PDB entry 5OF3 | X-ray diffraction, 2.91 A resolution | chains A and B of the 6 polymer chains in the assembly

# Chain A
Molecule: DNA primase small subunit PriS
Organism: Sulfolobus solfataricus (strain ATCC 35092 / DSM 1617 / JCM 11322 / P2)
Notes: EC 2.7.7.-
Reference sequence: Q97Z83 (PRIS_SULSO); numbering as in UniProt (aligned over 1-330)
Sequence (330 residues; numbered 1 to 330; the number before each row is that of its first residue):
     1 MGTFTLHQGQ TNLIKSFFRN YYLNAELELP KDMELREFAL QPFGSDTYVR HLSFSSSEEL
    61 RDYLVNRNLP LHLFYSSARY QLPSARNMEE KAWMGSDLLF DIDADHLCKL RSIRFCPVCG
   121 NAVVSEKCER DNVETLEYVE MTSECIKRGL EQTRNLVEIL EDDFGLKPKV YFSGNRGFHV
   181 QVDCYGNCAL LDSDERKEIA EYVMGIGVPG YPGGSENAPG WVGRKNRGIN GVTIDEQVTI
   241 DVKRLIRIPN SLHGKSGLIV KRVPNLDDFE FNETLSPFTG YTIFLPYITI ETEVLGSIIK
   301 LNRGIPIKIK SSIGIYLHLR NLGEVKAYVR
Disordered / not traced: 1-10, 330
Ion coordination: Mn2+: Asp-101, Asp-103 (together with AMP-CPP); Zn2+: Cys-116, Cys-119, Cys-128, Asp-131
Small-molecule neighbours:
  - AMP-CPP (APC; diphosphomethylphosphonic acid adenosyl ester), molecule 1: Tyr-48, Phe-74, Asp-101, Asp-103, Ser-173, Asn-175, Arg-176, Gly-177, His-179, Val-238, Arg-244, Leu-245, Ile-246, Arg-247, His-253
  - AMP-CPP (APC), molecule 2: Leu-82, Glu-89, Glu-90, Ala-92
Curated features (UniProtKB/Swiss-Prot):
  - active site: Asp-101, Asp-103, Asp-235
  - binding site (Zn(2+)): Cys-116, Cys-119, Cys-128, Asp-131
What the authors report for this chain:
  - binding site for AMP-CPP: Leu-245, Arg-247

# Chain B
Molecule: DNA primase large subunit PriL
Organism: Sulfolobus solfataricus (strain ATCC 35092 / DSM 1617 / JCM 11322 / P2)
Reference sequence: Q9UWW1 (PRIL_SULSO); numbering as in UniProt (aligned over 1-307)
Sequence (307 residues; each row starts with the number of its first residue):
     1 MALDVKKYPF IKSLDDELKK YGGGITLTDL LLNSTTLIDQ AKDRIQKTKS GDELPHYVSY
    61 NEPVLVFYTT LLSLAILNDV KLIRRYAYAE AKQFRSLLHT ENEENLLEIS KLLDLKINRC
   121 DPIKFYLEKK RRIIQKEFCV HFIDYLKYTK DLKEDWKLSG QILHKGYVYL DKNQLIGLIA
   181 ESIKSKIVEM IRPLNLKEIP EKLKSLIERR GIIPPCIENI LAKEKLNEEE IRTLITFYID
   241 IGKGLSGIVS IMKKYNVSNV EDLYRKYRGD KGTRYIVYSC AKMKQLGLCV SSCNVKNPLQ
   301 LYFLSNE
Disordered / not traced: 1-2, 268-292, 307
Cystine bridges: Cys-120/Cys-139
What the authors report for this chain:
  - mutagenesis - R232A: unchanged catalytic activity

# Interface between chain A and chain B
Pairs across the interface - 38 pairs, chain A then chain B:
  Asp-162(A) / His-164(B)
  Asp-162(A) / Lys-165(B)  hydrogen bond (backbone-backbone)
  Asp-163(A) / Leu-163(B)
  Asp-163(A) / His-164(B)
  Asp-163(A) / Lys-165(B)  hydrogen bond (backbone-backbone)
  Asp-163(A) / Gly-166(B)  hydrogen bond (backbone-backbone)
  Phe-164(A) / Phe-142(B)  hydrophobic
  Phe-164(A) / Leu-163(B)  hydrophobic
  Phe-164(A) / Lys-165(B)
  Phe-164(A) / Gly-166(B)
  Gly-165(A) / Lys-165(B)
  Gly-165(A) / Gly-166(B)
  Cys-188(A) / Ile-143(B)  hydrophobic
  Asp-192(A) / Lys-150(B)  salt bridge
  Glu-195(A) / Leu-146(B)
  Glu-195(A) / Lys-147(B)
  Glu-195(A) / Lys-150(B)
  Glu-198(A) / Leu-146(B)
  Glu-198(A) / Lys-157(B)  salt bridge
  Glu-198(A) / Leu-158(B)
  Ile-199(A) / Phe-142(B)  hydrophobic
  Glu-201(A) / Lys-157(B)  salt bridge
  Tyr-202(A) / Leu-158(B)
  Tyr-202(A) / Ser-159(B)
  Tyr-202(A) / Leu-163(B)
  Gly-207(A) / Ser-159(B)
  Val-208(A) / Ser-159(B)
  Pro-209(A) / Ser-159(B)
  Tyr-211(A) / Leu-127(B)  hydrophobic
  Tyr-211(A) / Gln-161(B)
  Gly-213(A) / Leu-127(B)
  Gly-213(A) / Glu-128(B)  hydrogen bond (backbone-backbone)
  Gly-213(A) / Lys-129(B)  hydrogen bond (backbone-backbone)
  Gly-214(A) / Tyr-126(B)
  Pro-219(A) / Ile-123(B)  hydrophobic
  Gly-220(A) / Leu-163(B)
  Val-222(A) / Phe-125(B)  hydrophobic
  Val-222(A) / Leu-127(B)  hydrophobic
Also at the interface, not in a pair above, chain A (25 interface residues in all): Leu-166, Leu-191, Pro-212, Ser-215, Ala-218
Also at the interface, not in a pair above, chain B (23 interface residues in all): Lys-130, Gly-160, Ile-162, Tyr-167

# In short
25 residues of chain A and 23 residues of chain B are in contact; the contacts include 5 hydrogen bonds and 3
salt bridges. Among the polar pairs are Asp-192(A)/Lys-150(B), Glu-198(A)/Lys-157(B) and
Glu-201(A)/Lys-157(B). Chain A binds AMP-CPP. The paper reports a binding site for AMP-CPP at Leu-245(A) and
Arg-247(A); R232A of chain B leaves catalytic activity unchanged.
Chain A is DNA primase small subunit PriS and chain B is DNA primase large subunit PriL, both from Sulfolobus
solfataricus (strain ATCC 35092 / DSM 1617 / JCM 11322 / P2); the structure, Crystal structure of the
heterotrimeric PriSLX primase from S. solfataricus, was determined by X-ray diffraction (same publication as
5OFN).
